PDB entry 7X55 | electron microscopy, 8.60 A resolution (very low resolution: no residue pairs are listed; an interface is given only as per-side residue counts) | chains A and B of the 5 polymer chains in the assembly

# Chain A (and B)
Molecule: ParM/StbA family protein
Source organism: Clostridium botulinum
Notes: chain B of this document is another copy of the same molecule, construct and numbering; everything in this record applies to it too
UniProt: A0A6B3ZKE5 (A0A6B3ZKE5_CLOBO); residue numbers follow UniProt; this construct covers 1-285
Chain sequence (285 residues; numbered 1 to 285; the number before each row is that of its first residue):
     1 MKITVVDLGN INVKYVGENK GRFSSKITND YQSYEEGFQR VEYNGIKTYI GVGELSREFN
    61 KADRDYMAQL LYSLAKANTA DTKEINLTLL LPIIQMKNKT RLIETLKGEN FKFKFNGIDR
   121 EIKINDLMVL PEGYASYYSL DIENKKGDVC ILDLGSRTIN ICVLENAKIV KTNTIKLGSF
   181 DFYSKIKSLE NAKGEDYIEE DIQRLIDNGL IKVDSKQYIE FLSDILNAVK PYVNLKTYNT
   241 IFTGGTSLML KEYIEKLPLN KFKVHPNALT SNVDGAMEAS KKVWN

# How chain A and chain B interact
At this resolution (9 A) residue pairs are not listed: 5 residues of chain A and 8 of chain B lie at the interface.

# Overview
5 residues of chain A face 8 of chain B across their interface.
Both chains are ParM/StbA family protein (Clostridium botulinum). Entry 7X55 (A Cbc-ParM filament with GTP and
a short incubation time) was determined by electron microscopy, deposited together with 8X1I, 7X54, 7X56 and
7X59.
